9B64 - chains A and E of the 8 polymer chains in the assembly; structure by electron microscopy, 3.56 A resolution.

== Chain A ==
Protein: Isoform Flip of Glutamate receptor 2
From: Rattus norvegicus
UniProtKB: P19491 (GRIA2_RAT), isoform P19491-2; the construct has insertions or renumbered stretches relative to UniProt, so the offset changes along the chain: -20 to 847 = UniProt 1-868; 855-868 = UniProt 870-883
Chain sequence (889 residues; numbered -20 to 868; the number before each row is that of its first residue; numbers below 1 keep their minus sign (Met-20 is residue -20)):
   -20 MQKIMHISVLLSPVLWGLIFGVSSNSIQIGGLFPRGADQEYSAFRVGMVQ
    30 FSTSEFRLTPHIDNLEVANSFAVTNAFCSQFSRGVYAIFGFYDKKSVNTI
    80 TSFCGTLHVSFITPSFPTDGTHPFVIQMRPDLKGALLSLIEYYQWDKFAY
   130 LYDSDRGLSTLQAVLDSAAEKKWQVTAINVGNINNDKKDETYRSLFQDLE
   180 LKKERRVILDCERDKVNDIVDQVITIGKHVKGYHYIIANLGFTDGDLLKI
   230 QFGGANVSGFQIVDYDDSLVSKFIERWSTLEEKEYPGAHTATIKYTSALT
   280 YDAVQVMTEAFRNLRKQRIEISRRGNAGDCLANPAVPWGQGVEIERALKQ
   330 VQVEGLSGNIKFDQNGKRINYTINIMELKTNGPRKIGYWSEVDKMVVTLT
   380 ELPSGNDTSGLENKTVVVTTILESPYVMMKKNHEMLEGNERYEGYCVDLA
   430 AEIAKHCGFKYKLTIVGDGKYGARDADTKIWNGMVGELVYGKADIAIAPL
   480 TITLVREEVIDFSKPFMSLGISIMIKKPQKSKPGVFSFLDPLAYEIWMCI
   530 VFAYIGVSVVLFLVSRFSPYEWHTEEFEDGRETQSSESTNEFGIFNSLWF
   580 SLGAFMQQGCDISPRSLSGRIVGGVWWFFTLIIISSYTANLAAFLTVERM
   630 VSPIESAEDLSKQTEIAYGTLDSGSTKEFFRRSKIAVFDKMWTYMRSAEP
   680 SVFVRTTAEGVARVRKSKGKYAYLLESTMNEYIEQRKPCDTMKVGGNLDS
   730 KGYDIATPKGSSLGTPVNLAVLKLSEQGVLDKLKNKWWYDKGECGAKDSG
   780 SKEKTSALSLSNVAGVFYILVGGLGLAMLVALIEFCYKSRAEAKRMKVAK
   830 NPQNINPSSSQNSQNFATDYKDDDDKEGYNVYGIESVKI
Disordered / not traced: -20 to 392, 507-510, 552-566, 774-783, 826-868
Sequence notes: conflict Asp733 (Gly754 in P19491); insertion (848, 850-854)
Swiss-Prot annotation at these positions:
  - region: Ala846, Thr847, Tyr849, Lys855 to Gly862 (Required for interaction with IQSEC1)
  - binding site (L-glutamate): Pro478, Thr480, Arg485, Ser654, Thr655, Glu705
  - site: Arg453 (Interaction with the cone snail toxin Con-ikot-ikot), Ile633 (Crucial to convey clamshell closure to channel opening), Arg660 (Interaction with the cone snail toxin Con-ikot-ikot), Lys752 (Interaction with the cone snail toxin Con-ikot-ikot)
  - modified residue: Ser662 (Phosphoserine), Ser696 (Phosphoserine), Ser839 (Phosphoserine), Ser842 (Phosphoserine), Tyr861 (Phosphotyrosine), Ser865 (Phosphoserine)
  - lipidation (S-palmitoyl cysteine): Cys589, Cys815
  - glycosylation (N-linked (GlcNAc...) asparagine): Asn235, Asn349, Asn385, Asn392
Disulfide bonds: Cys718-Cys773

== Chain E ==
Protein: Voltage-dependent calcium channel gamma-2 subunit
From: Mus musculus
UniProtKB: O88602 (CCG2_MOUSE); residues 1-323 here = UniProt positions 1-323
Chain sequence (323 residues; row label = number of the first residue in the row):
     1 MGLFDRGVQMLLTTVGAFAAFSLMTIAVGTDYWLYSRGVCKTKSVSENET
    51 SKKNEEVMTHSGLWRTCCLEGNFKGLCKQIDHFPEDADYEADTAEYFLRA
   101 VRASSIFPILSVILLFMGGLCIAASEFYKTRHNIILSAGIFFVSAGLSNI
   151 IGIIVYISANAGDPSKSDSKKNSYSYGWSFYFGALSFIIAEMVGVLAVHM
   201 FIDRHKQLRATARATDYLQASAITRIPSYRYRYQRRSRSSSRSTEPSHSR
   251 DASPVGVKGFNTLPSTEISMYTLSRDPLKAATTPTATYNSDRDNSFLQVH
   301 NCIQKDSKDSLHANTANRRTTPV
Disordered / not traced: 1-2, 42-54, 163-172, 215-323
Swiss-Prot annotation at these positions:
  - modified residue: Ser253 (Phosphoserine), Tyr271 (Phosphotyrosine), Thr321 (Phosphothreonine)
  - glycosylation: Asn48 (N-linked (GlcNAc...) asparagine)
  - mutagenesis: Thr321 (T321A: Abolishes phosphorylation; T321D/E: No interaction with DLG1 and DLG4), Val323 (V323A: No interaction with DLG1 and DLG4)
Disulfide bonds: Cys40-Cys68, Cys67-Cys77

== Chain A / chain E interface ==
Residue-residue contacts (27; chain A residue first):
  Tyr523(A) - Tyr181(E)  hydrogen bond
  Glu524(A) - Ile157(E)
  Glu524(A) - Tyr174(E)  hydrogen bond
  Glu524(A) - Tyr176(E)
  Met527(A) - Phe180(E)  hydrophobic
  Cys528(A) - Ile154(E)  hydrophobic
  Phe531(A) - Ile150(E)
  Phe531(A) - Ala184(E)  hydrophobic
  Phe531(A) - Phe187(E)  hydrophobic
  Ile534(A) - Phe187(E)  hydrophobic
  Val538(A) - Val143(E)  hydrophobic
  Val538(A) - Glu191(E)
  Val538(A) - Val195(E)  hydrophobic
  Val539(A) - Val143(E)  hydrophobic
  Val539(A) - Leu147(E)  hydrophobic
  Phe541(A) - Val198(E)  hydrophobic
  Leu542(A) - Ile140(E)  hydrophobic
  Leu542(A) - Val143(E)  hydrophobic
  Leu542(A) - Val198(E)  hydrophobic
  Arg545(A) - Ile202(E)
  Phe546(A) - Leu136(E)  hydrophobic
  Phe546(A) - Phe201(E)
  Pro548(A) - His205(E)
  Pro548(A) - Arg209(E)  hydrogen bond (backbone-side chain)
  Trp551(A) - Ile202(E)  hydrophobic
  Trp551(A) - Lys206(E)
  Trp551(A) - Arg209(E)
Other interface residues (no listed pair), chain A (16 interface residues in all): Gly535, Ile573
Other interface residues (no listed pair), chain E (23 interface residues in all): Ile153, Ile188

== Overview ==
16 residues of chain A face 23 of chain E across their interface, with 3 hydrogen bonds. Polar pairs include
Tyr523(A)-Tyr181(E), Glu524(A)-Tyr174(E) and Pro548(A)-Arg209(E). Curated annotation (UniProt) lists 6
L-glutamate-binding residues on chain A; 2 mutagenesis sites on chain E.
Here chain A is Isoform Flip of Glutamate receptor 2 (Rattus norvegicus) and chain E is Voltage-dependent
calcium channel gamma-2 subunit (Mus musculus). Entry 9B64 (GluA2 flip Q in complex with TARPgamma2 at pH5,
class23, structure of LBD-TMD-TARPgamma2) was determined by electron microscopy (same publication as 9B5Z,
9B60, 9B61, 9B63, 9B67 and 9B6A).
